PDB entry 7USG | X-ray diffraction, 1.20 A resolution | chain A

== Chain A ==
Molecule: Bromodomain-containing protein 2
Source organism: Homo sapiens
Notes: fragment: bd2
UniProtKB: P25440 (BRD2_HUMAN); residues 348-455 here = UniProt positions 348-455
Sequence (111 residues; each row starts with the number of its first residue):
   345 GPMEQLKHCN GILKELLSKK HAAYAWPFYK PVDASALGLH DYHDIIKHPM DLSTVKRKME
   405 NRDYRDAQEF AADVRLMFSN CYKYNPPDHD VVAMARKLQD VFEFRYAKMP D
Sequence notes: expression tag (345-347)
UniProt features mapped onto this chain:
  - mutagenesis: Val376 (V376A: Abolished binding to histone H4 acetylated at 'Lys-12' (H4K12ac)), Leu381 (L381A: Reduced binding to histone H4 acetylated at 'Lys-12' (H4K12ac)), Leu383 (L383A: Reduced binding to histone H4 acetylated at 'Lys-12' (H4K12ac)), Asn429 (N429A: Abolished binding to histone H4 acetylated at 'Lys-12' (H4K12ac))
Ligand contacts: O6O ((8M)-8-(2,3-dihydro-1,4-benzodioxin-6-yl)-2-(morpholin-4-yl)-4H-1-benzopyran-4-one): Trp370, Pro371, Phe372, Val376, Leu381, Leu383, Tyr386, Cys425, Tyr428, Asn429, His433, Val435
From the paper describing this entry:
  - binding site for O6O: Trp370, Val376, Leu381, Leu383, Tyr386, Asn429, His433, Val435
  - specificity-determining residues: Val435 (proposed by the authors, not directly observed)

== Summary ==
Bound to chain A: compound O6O. Curated annotation (UniProt) lists 4 mutagenesis sites. The paper reports a
binding site for O6O at Trp370, Val376 and Leu381 among others; the specificity determinant Val435.
Chain A is Bromodomain-containing protein 2 (Homo sapiens); the structure, BRD2-BD2 in complex with MDP5, was
determined by X-ray diffraction, deposited together with 7USH, 7USI, 7USJ and 7USK.
